Entry 3QGA (X-ray diffraction, 3.00 A resolution); this record covers chains C and D of the 12 polymer chains in the assembly.

== Chain C ==
Name: Urease subunit beta 2
From: Helicobacter mustelae
Notes: EC 3.5.1.5
Reference sequence: D3UJ80 (D3UJ80_HELM1); residue numbers follow UniProt; this construct covers 1-568
Amino-acid sequence (568 residues; row label = number of the first residue in the row):
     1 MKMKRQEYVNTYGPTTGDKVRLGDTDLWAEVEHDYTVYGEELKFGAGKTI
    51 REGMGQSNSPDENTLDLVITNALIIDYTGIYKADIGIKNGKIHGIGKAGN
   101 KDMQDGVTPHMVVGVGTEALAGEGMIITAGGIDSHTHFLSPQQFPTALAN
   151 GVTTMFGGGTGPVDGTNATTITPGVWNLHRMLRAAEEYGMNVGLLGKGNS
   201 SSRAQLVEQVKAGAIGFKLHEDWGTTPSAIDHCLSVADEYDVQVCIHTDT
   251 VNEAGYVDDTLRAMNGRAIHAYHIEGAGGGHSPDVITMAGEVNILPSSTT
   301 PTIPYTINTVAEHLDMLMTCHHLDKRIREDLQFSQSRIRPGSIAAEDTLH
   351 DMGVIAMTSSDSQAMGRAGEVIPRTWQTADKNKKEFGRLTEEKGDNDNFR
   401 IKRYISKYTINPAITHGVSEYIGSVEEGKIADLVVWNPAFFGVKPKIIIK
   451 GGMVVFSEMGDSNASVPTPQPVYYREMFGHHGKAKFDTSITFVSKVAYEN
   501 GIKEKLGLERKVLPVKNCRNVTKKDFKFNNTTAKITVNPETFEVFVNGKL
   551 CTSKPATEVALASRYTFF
Not modelled in the structure: 329-332
Modified / non-standard residues: Lys218 (lysine nz-carboxylic acid; KCX)
Metal / ion sites: Fe ion site 1: His135, His137, Lys218, Asp361; Fe ion site 2: Lys218, His247, His273
From the paper describing this entry:
  - catalytic residues: Lys218
  - mutagenesis - K218A, K218E, K218R: abolished catalytic activity
  - mutagenesis - C245A: decreased catalytic activity
  - conformationally variable residues (loop rearrangement): Leu317 to Phe333

== Chain D ==
Name: Fusion of urease beta and gamma subunits
From: Helicobacter mustelae
Reference sequence: D3UJ81 (D3UJ81_HELM1); residue numbers follow UniProt; this construct covers 1-225
Amino-acid sequence (225 residues; numbered 1 to 225; the number before each row is that of its first residue):
     1 MKLTPKEQEKFLLYYAGEVARKRKEEGLKLNQPEAIAYISAHIMDEARRG
    51 KKTVAQLMEECVHFLKKDEVMPGVGNMVPDLGVEANFPDGTKLVTVNWPI
   101 EPDDFKAGEIKFASDKDIELNAGKEITELKVTNKGPKSLHVGSHFHFFEA
   151 NRALEFDREKAYGKRLDIPSGNTLRIGAGETKTVHLIPIGGSKKIIGMNG
   201 LLNGIADDLHKQKALEKAKHHGFIK
Modified / non-standard residues: Met1 (n-formylmethionine; FME)

== Interface between chain C and chain D ==
Residue-residue contacts (89; chain C residue first):
  Pro145(C) - Pro5(D)
  Thr146(C) - Pro5(D)
  Ser201(C) - Gly197(D)
  Thr226(C) - Met198(D)  hydrogen bond (side chain-backbone)
  Pro227(C) - Met198(D)
  Pro227(C) - Asn199(D)
  Ser228(C) - Gly197(D)
  Ser228(C) - Met198(D)  hydrogen bond (backbone-backbone)
  Val251(C) - Leu139(D)
  Val251(C) - His140(D)  hydrogen bond (backbone-backbone)
  Asn252(C) - Ser138(D)
  Asn252(C) - Leu139(D)
  Asn252(C) - Asn151(D)  hydrogen bond (backbone-side chain)
  Glu253(C) - His140(D)
  Glu253(C) - Val141(D)
  Glu253(C) - Gly142(D)  hydrogen bond (side chain-backbone)
  Glu253(C) - Phe145(D)
  Glu253(C) - Ala150(D)
  Glu253(C) - Asn151(D)  hydrogen bond (backbone-backbone)
  Ala254(C) - Phe145(D)  hydrophobic
  Ala254(C) - Asn199(D)  hydrogen bond (backbone-side chain)
  Gly255(C) - Asn151(D)
  Tyr256(C) - Asn133(D)
  Tyr256(C) - Gly135(D)
  Tyr256(C) - Pro136(D)
  Tyr256(C) - Lys137(D)  hydrogen bond (side chain-backbone)
  Tyr256(C) - Asn151(D)
  Tyr256(C) - Ala153(D)
  Asp259(C) - Arg152(D)  salt bridge
  Pro283(C) - Lys137(D)
  Asp284(C) - Lys137(D)  salt bridge
  Thr306(C) - Asp89(D)  hydrogen bond
  Thr306(C) - Lys92(D)  hydrogen bond
  Asn308(C) - Thr53(D)
  Asn308(C) - Val54(D)  hydrogen bond (side chain-backbone)
  Asn308(C) - Asp89(D)  hydrogen bond
  Thr309(C) - Lys92(D)
  Ala311(C) - Ala55(D)  hydrophobic
  Ala311(C) - Met58(D)
  Glu312(C) - Lys92(D)
  Glu312(C) - Leu93(D)  hydrogen bond (side chain-backbone)
  Asp315(C) - Met58(D)
  Asp315(C) - Thr95(D)
  Asp315(C) - Asn97(D)
  Met316(C) - Leu93(D)  hydrophobic
  Thr319(C) - Thr95(D)
  Arg367(C) - Glu84(D)  salt bridge
  Arg367(C) - Thr91(D)
  Arg367(C) - Lys92(D)
  Arg367(C) - Leu93(D)
  Glu370(C) - Thr91(D)  hydrogen bond
  Arg374(C) - Thr91(D)  hydrogen bond (side chain-backbone)
  Arg374(C) - Lys92(D)
  Phe440(C) - Lys2(D)
  Lys444(C) - Met1(D)  hydrogen bond (side chain-backbone)
  Lys444(C) - Lys2(D)  hydrogen bond (side chain-backbone)
  Lys444(C) - Glu7(D)  salt bridge
  Glu458(C) - Lys2(D)
  Gln470(C) - Met1(D)  hydrogen bond (side chain-backbone)
  Val472(C) - Met1(D)
  Val472(C) - Lys2(D)  hydrogen bond (backbone-backbone)
  Val472(C) - Leu3(D)  hydrogen bond (backbone-backbone)
  Tyr473(C) - Leu3(D)
  Tyr473(C) - Gln8(D)
  Tyr474(C) - Lys2(D)
  Tyr474(C) - Leu3(D)  hydrogen bond (backbone-backbone)
  Tyr474(C) - Thr4(D)
  Thr557(C) - Asp89(D)
  Glu558(C) - Pro88(D)
  Glu558(C) - Asp89(D)
  Val559(C) - Pro88(D)  hydrogen bond (backbone-backbone)
  Val559(C) - Asp89(D)
  Val559(C) - Gly90(D)
  Ala562(C) - Asn86(D)
  Ser563(C) - Asn86(D)
  Ser563(C) - Pro88(D)  hydrogen bond (side chain-backbone)
  Thr566(C) - Lys6(D)
  Thr566(C) - Glu7(D)
  Thr566(C) - Asn86(D)
  Phe567(C) - Met1(D)
  Phe567(C) - Glu7(D)  hydrogen bond (backbone-side chain)
  Phe567(C) - Phe11(D)  hydrophobic
  Phe568(C) - Lys6(D)  hydrogen bond (backbone-side chain)
  Phe568(C) - Lys10(D)
  Phe568(C) - Phe11(D)  hydrophobic
  Phe568(C) - Tyr14(D)  hydrophobic
  Phe568(C) - Met44(D)  hydrophobic
  Phe568(C) - Ala85(D)
  Phe568(C) - Asn86(D)  hydrogen bond (backbone-backbone)
Other interface residues (no listed pair), chain C (51 interface residues in all): Ala149, Asp258, Arg262, Ser282, Pro301, Ile307, Met318, Lys325, Ala556, Tyr565
Other interface residues (no listed pair), chain D (46 interface residues in all): Phe87, Ile196

== In short ==
Chain C and chain D form an interface of 51 and 46 residues respectively; the contacts include 26 hydrogen
bonds and 4 salt bridges. Polar pairs include Asp259(C)-Arg152(D), Asp284(C)-Lys137(D) and Arg367(C)-Glu84(D).
From the paper: the catalytic residue Lys218(C); K218A, K218E and K218R of chain C abolish catalytic activity.
Chain C is Urease subunit beta 2 and chain D is Fusion of urease beta and gamma subunits, both from
Helicobacter mustelae; the structure, 3.0 A Model of Iron Containing Urease UreA2B2 from Helicobacter
mustelae, was determined by X-ray diffraction, deposited together with 3QGK.
